Entry 7XUE (electron microscopy, 3.17 A resolution); this record covers chains R and J of the 8 polymer chains in the assembly.

[Chain R]
Molecule: nun gene and immunity region (95-nt RNA)
Sequence (95 nucleotides; each row starts with the number of its first residue):
     1 AUAGACGAAC GGCGCGUCUU UAAACCAUGC GUCGGGAGCG CGGCGGGUUC AGGAUGAACG
    61 GCAAUGCUGC UCAUUAGCGA GAAGGCUUUU UUGCU
Unresolved in the structure: 1, 75-83
Metal / ion sites: Mg2+: C94, U95 (shared with Asp460(J), Asp462(J), Asp464(J) of chain J)
From the paper describing this entry:
  - contacts within the chain: A9-G35, G12-U32, G42-U65, G43-A64, C44-A63

[Chain J]
Molecule: DNA-directed RNA polymerase subunit beta'
Organism: Escherichia coli (strain K12)
Notes: EC 2.7.7.6
Reference sequence: P0A8T7 (RPOC_ECOLI); numbering as in UniProt (aligned over 1-1407)
Chain sequence (1430 residues; row label = number of the first residue in the row):
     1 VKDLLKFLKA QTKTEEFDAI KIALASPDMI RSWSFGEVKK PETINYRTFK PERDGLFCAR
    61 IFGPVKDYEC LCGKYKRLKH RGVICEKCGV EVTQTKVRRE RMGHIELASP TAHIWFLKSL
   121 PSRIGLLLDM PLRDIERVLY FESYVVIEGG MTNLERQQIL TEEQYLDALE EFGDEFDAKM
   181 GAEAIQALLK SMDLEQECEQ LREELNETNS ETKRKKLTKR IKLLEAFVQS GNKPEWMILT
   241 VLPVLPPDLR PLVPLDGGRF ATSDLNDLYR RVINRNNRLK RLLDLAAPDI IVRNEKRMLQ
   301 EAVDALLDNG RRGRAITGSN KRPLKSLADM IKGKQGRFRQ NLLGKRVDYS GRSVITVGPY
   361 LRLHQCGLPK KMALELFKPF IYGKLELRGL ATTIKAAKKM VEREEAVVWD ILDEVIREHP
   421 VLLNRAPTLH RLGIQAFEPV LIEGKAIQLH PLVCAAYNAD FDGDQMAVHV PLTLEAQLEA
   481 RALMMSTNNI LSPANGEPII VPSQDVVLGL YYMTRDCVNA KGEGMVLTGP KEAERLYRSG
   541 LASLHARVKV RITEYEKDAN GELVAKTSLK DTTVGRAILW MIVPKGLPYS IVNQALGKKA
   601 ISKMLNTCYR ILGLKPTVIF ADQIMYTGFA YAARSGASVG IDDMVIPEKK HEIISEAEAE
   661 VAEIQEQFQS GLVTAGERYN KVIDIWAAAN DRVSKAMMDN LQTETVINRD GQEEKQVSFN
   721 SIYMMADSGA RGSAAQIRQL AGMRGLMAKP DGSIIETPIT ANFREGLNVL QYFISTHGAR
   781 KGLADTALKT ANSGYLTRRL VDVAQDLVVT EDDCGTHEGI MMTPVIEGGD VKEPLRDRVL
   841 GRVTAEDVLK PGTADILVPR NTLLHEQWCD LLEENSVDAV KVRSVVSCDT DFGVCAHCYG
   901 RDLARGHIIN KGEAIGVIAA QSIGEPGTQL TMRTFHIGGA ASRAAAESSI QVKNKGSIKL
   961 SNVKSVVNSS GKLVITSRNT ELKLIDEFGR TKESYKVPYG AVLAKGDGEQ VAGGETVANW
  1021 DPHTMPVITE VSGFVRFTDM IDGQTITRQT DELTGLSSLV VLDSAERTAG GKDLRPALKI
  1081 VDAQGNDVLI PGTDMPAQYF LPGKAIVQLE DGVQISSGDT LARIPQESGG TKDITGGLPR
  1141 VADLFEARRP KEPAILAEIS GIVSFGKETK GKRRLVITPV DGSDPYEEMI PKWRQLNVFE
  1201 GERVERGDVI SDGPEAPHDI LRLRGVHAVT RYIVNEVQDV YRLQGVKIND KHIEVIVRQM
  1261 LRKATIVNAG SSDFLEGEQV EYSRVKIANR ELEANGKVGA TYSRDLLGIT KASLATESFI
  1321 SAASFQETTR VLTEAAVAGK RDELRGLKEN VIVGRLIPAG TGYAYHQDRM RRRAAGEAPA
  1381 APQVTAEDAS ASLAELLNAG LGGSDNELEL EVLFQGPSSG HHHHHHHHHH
Unresolved in the structure: 1-15, 934-947, 1127-1135, 1374-1430
Construct notes: conflict Val1 (Met in P0A8T7); expression tag (1408-1430)
Metal / ion sites: Zn2+ site 1: Cys70, Cys72, Cys85, Cys88; Mg2+: Asp460, Asp462, Asp464 (shared with C94(R), U95(R) of chain R); Zn2+ site 2: Cys814, Cys888, Cys895, Cys898
UniProt features mapped onto this chain:
  - binding site (Zn(2+)): Cys70, Cys72, Cys85, Cys88, Cys814, Cys888, Cys895, Cys898
  - binding site (Mg(2+)): Asp460, Asp462, Asp464
  - modified residue: Lys983 (N6-acetyllysine)
  - mutagenesis: Gln504 (Q504P: Resistant to antibiotics salinamide A and B), Asn690 (N690D: Resistant to antibiotics salinamide A and B), Met697 (M697V: Resistant to antibiotics salinamide A and B), Ala735 (A735T: Resistant to antibiotics salinamide A and B), Arg738 (R738C/H/P/S: Resistant to antibiotics salinamide A and B), Ala748 (A748E: Resistant to antibiotics salinamide A and B), Pro758 (P758S/T: Resistant to antibiotics salinamide A and B), Phe763 (F763C: Resistant to antibiotics salinamide A and B), Ser775 (S775A: Resistant to antibiotics salinamide A and B), Ala779 (A779T/V: Resistant to antibiotics salinamide A and B), Arg780 (R780C: Resistant to antibiotics salinamide A and B), Gly782 (G782A/C: Resistant to antibiotics salinamide A and B), 1 further mutagenesis entry in UniProt
From the paper describing this entry:
  - binding site for nun gene and immunity region (95-nt RNA) (chain R): Arg77

[Chain R / chain J interface]
Residue-residue contacts - 45 pairs, chain R then chain J:
  A8(R) - Cys72(J)  base contact
  A8(R) - Lys87(J)  hydrogen bond to the sugar
  A9(R) - Gly73(J)  hydrogen bond to the base
  A9(R) - Lys74(J)  hydrogen bond to the base
  A9(R) - Lys87(J)  salt bridge to the phosphate
  C26(R) - Arg47(J)  hydrogen bond to the sugar
  U28(R) - Pro51(J)  base contact
  U28(R) - Glu52(J)  base contact
  U28(R) - Arg53(J)  sugar contact
  U28(R) - Cys58(J)  base contact
  U28(R) - Ala59(J)  hydrogen bond to the base
  U28(R) - Leu71(J)  base contact
  U28(R) - Cys88(J)  base contact
  G31(R) - Thr48(J)  phosphate contact
  G31(R) - Lys50(J)  salt bridge to the phosphate
  U32(R) - Lys66(J)  salt bridge to the phosphate
  C33(R) - Lys66(J)  salt bridge to the phosphate
  C33(R) - Lys76(J)  base contact
  G34(R) - Lys76(J)  base contact
  G35(R) - Lys76(J)  base contact
  G35(R) - Arg77(J)  hydrogen bond to the sugar
  A37(R) - Arg77(J)  phosphate contact
  A37(R) - Lys79(J)  phosphate contact
  G38(R) - Lys79(J)  phosphate contact
  G45(R) - Glu86(J)  hydrogen bond to the base
  G45(R) - Lys87(J)  sugar contact
  G46(R) - Glu86(J)  sugar contact
  C62(R) - Val83(J)  sugar contact
  A63(R) - Tyr75(J)  hydrogen bond to the sugar
  A63(R) - Val83(J)  sugar contact
  A64(R) - Lys79(J)  salt bridge to the phosphate
  A64(R) - His80(J)  salt bridge to the phosphate
  U65(R) - Arg77(J)  salt bridge to the phosphate
  G85(R) - Asp256(J)  base contact
  G85(R) - Ala261(J)  base contact
  U88(R) - Arg322(J)  sugar contact
  C94(R) - Arg425(J)  hydrogen bond to the sugar
  C94(R) - Asp462(J)  phosphate contact
  C94(R) - Asp464(J)  hydrogen bond to the sugar
  U95(R) - Arg425(J)  hydrogen bond to the sugar
  U95(R) - Pro427(J)  sugar contact
  U95(R) - Asn458(J)  hydrogen bond to the phosphate
  U95(R) - Asp460(J)  phosphate contact
  U95(R) - Asp462(J)  phosphate contact
  U95(R) - Asp464(J)  phosphate contact
Also at the interface, not in a pair above, chain R (24 interface residues in all): C44, U87, G93
Also at the interface, not in a pair above, chain J (36 interface residues in all): Arg60, Glu69, Leu78, Ile84, Gly463
The authors on this interface:
  - specific contacts: G35(R)-Arg77(J) (cation-pi contact)
  - interface residues, chain R: U28(R), A64(R)

[Summary]
The interface between chain R and chain J involves 24 residues on one side and 36 on the other, with 12
hydrogen bonds and 7 salt bridges. Polar contacts include A9(R)-Gly73(J), A9(R)-Lys74(J) and U28(R)-Ala59(J).
The authors report a cation-pi contact between G35(R) and Arg77(J). The paper reports a binding site for nun
gene and immunity region (95-nt RNA) (chain R) at Arg77(J); interface residues U28(R) and A64(R).
Chain R is nun gene and immunity region (95-nt RNA) and chain J is DNA-directed RNA polymerase subunit beta'
(Escherichia coli (strain K12)); the structure, Cryo-EM structure of HK022 putRNA-associated E.coli RNA
polymerase elongation complex, was determined by electron microscopy (same publication as 7XUG and 7XUI).
